PDB entry 7XVL | X-ray diffraction, 3.51 A resolution | chains A and J of the 21 polymer chains in the assembly

[Chain A]
Name: Histone H3.1
Source organism: Homo sapiens
UniProtKB: P68431 (H31_HUMAN); residues 0-135 here correspond to UniProt positions 1-136 (UniProt number = residue number + 1)
Amino-acid sequence (138 residues; row label = number of the first residue in the row; numbers below 1 keep their minus sign (Gly-2 is residue -2)):
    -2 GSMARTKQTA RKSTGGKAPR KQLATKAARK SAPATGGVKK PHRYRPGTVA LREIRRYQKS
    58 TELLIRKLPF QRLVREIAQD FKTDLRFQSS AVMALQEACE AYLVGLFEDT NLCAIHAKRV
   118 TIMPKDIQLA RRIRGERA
Disordered / not traced: -2 to 37
Sequence notes: expression tag (-2 to -1)
Swiss-Prot annotation at these positions:
  - modified residue: Arg2 (Asymmetric dimethylarginine), Thr3 (Phosphothreonine), Lys4 (Allysine), Gln5 (5-glutamyl dopamine), Thr6 (Phosphothreonine), Arg8 (Citrulline), Lys9 (N6,N6,N6-trimethyllysine), Ser10 (ADP-ribosylserine), Thr11 (Phosphothreonine), Lys14 (N6-(2-hydroxyisobutyryl)lysine), Arg17 (Asymmetric dimethylarginine), Lys18 (N6-(2-hydroxyisobutyryl)lysine), Lys23 (N6-(2-hydroxyisobutyryl)lysine), Arg26 (Citrulline), Lys27 (N6,N6,N6-trimethyllysine), Ser28 (ADP-ribosylserine), Lys36 (N6,N6,N6-trimethyllysine), Lys37 (N6-methyllysine), Tyr41 (Phosphotyrosine), Lys56 (N6,N6,N6-trimethyllysine) and 8 more in UniProt
  - lipidation: Lys18 (N6-decanoyllysine)

[Chain J]
Molecule: 169-nt DNA strand
Source organism: synthetic construct
Sequence (169 nucleotides; each row starts with the number of its first residue; numbers below 1 keep their minus sign (DC-82 is residue -82)):
   -82 CGTTTTTTTT TTGCATGTGC CGGTCTCACA CGTGCCTGGA GACTAGTAAG CGCTTCTAGT
   -22 GGCGGTTAAA ACGCGGTAGA CAGCGCGTAC GTGCGTTTAA GCGGTGCTAG AGCTGTCTAC
    38 GACCAATTGA GCGGCCTCGG CACCGGGATG CTGTTTTTTT TTTGGGTAC

[How chain A and chain J interact]
Residue-residue contacts - 28 pairs, chain A then chain J:
  His39(A) - DA-68(J)  sugar contact
  His39(A) - DG10(J)  phosphate contact
  Arg40(A) - DG8(J)  base contact
  Arg40(A) - DT9(J)  hydrogen bond to the base
  Arg40(A) - DG10(J)  hydrogen bond to the sugar
  Tyr41(A) - DA-68(J)  hydrogen bond to the phosphate
  Tyr41(A) - DT9(J)  sugar contact
  Tyr41(A) - DG10(J)  hydrogen bond to the phosphate
  Arg42(A) - DT9(J)  phosphate contact
  Pro43(A) - DG8(J)  phosphate contact
  Pro43(A) - DT9(J)  sugar contact
  Gly44(A) - DG8(J)  hydrogen bond to the phosphate
  Gly44(A) - DT9(J)  hydrogen bond to the phosphate
  Thr45(A) - DT9(J)  hydrogen bond to the phosphate
  Val46(A) - DT9(J)  hydrogen bond to the phosphate
  Val46(A) - DG10(J)  phosphate contact
  Ala47(A) - DT9(J)  hydrogen bond to the phosphate
  Arg49(A) - DT-67(J)  phosphate contact
  Arg49(A) - DG-66(J)  salt bridge to the phosphate
  Lys56(A) - DT-65(J)  salt bridge to the phosphate
  Arg63(A) - DA17(J)  sugar contact
  Arg63(A) - DG18(J)  phosphate contact
  Lys64(A) - DG18(J)  hydrogen bond to the phosphate
  Leu65(A) - DA17(J)  phosphate contact
  Leu65(A) - DG18(J)  hydrogen bond to the phosphate
  Arg69(A) - DA17(J)  salt bridge to the phosphate
  Arg83(A) - DA26(J)  phosphate contact
  Arg83(A) - DG27(J)  salt bridge to the phosphate
Interface residues without a listed pair, chain A (19 interface residues in all): Pro66, Asp81, Thr118
Interface residues without a listed pair, chain J (13 interface residues in all): DC-69, DC7

[In short]
19 residues of chain A face 13 of chain J across their interface; the contacts include 11 hydrogen bonds and 4
salt bridges. Polar pairs include Arg40(A)-DT9(J), Arg40(A)-DG10(J) and Tyr41(A)-DA-68(J).
Here chain A is Histone H3.1 (Homo sapiens) and chain J is a 169-nt DNA strand (synthetic construct). Entry
7XVL (Crystal Structure of Nucleosome-H1.0 Linker Histone Assembly (sticky-169an DNA fragment)) was determined
by X-ray diffraction.
